PDB entry 7RDY | electron microscopy, 3.10 A resolution | chains B and F of the 8 polymer chains in the assembly

Chain B:
Name: Non-structural protein 8
From: Severe acute respiratory syndrome coronavirus 2
UniProtKB: P0DTD1 (R1AB_SARS2); residues 1-198 here correspond to UniProt positions 3943-4140 (UniProt number = residue number + 3942)
Amino-acid sequence (199 residues; row label = number of the first residue in the row; numbering starts at 0):
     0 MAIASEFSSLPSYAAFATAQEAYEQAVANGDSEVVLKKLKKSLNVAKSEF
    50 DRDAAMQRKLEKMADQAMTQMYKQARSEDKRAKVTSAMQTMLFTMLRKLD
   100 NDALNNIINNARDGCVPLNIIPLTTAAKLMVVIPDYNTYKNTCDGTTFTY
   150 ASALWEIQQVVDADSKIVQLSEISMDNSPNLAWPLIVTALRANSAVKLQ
Disordered / not traced: 0-5, 192-198
Differences from the reference sequence: initiating methionine (0)
UniProt features mapped onto this chain:
  - site: Gln198 (Cleavage)

Chain F:
Name: Helicase
From: Severe acute respiratory syndrome coronavirus 2
Notes: EC 3.6.4.12, 3.6.4.13
UniProtKB: P0DTD1 (R1AB_SARS2); residues 1-601 here correspond to UniProt positions 5325-5925 (UniProt number = residue number + 5324)
Amino-acid sequence (605 residues; each row starts with the number of its first residue; numbers below 1 keep their minus sign (Gly-3 is residue -3)):
    -3 GPHMAVGACVLCNSQTSLRCGACIRRPFLCCKCCYDHVISTSHKLVLSVN
    47 PYVCNAPGCDVTDVTQLYLGGMSYYCKSHKPPISFPLCANGQVFGLYKNT
    97 CVGSDNVTDFNAIATCDWTNAGDYILANTCTERLKLFAAETLKATEETFK
   147 LSYGIATVREVLSDRELHLSWEVGKPRPPLNRNYVFTGYRVTKNSKVQIG
   197 EYTFEKGDYGDAVVYRGTTTYKLNVGDYFVLTSHTVMPLSAPTLVPQEHY
   247 VRITGLYPTLNISDEFSSNVANYQKVGMQKYSTLQGPPGTGKSHFAIGLA
   297 LYYPSARIVYTACSHAAVDALCEKALKYLPIDKCSRIIPARARVECFDKF
   347 KVNSTLEQYVFCTVNALPETTADIVVFDEISMATNYDLSVVNARLRAKHY
   397 VYIGDPAQLPAPRTLLTKGTLEPEYFNSVCRLMKTIGPDMFLGTCRRCPA
   447 EIVDTVSALVYDNKLKAHKDKSAQCFKMFYKGVITHDVSSAINRPQIGVV
   497 REFLTRNPAWRKAVFISPYNSQNAVASKILGLPTQTVDSSQGSEYDYVIF
   547 TQTTETAHSCNVNRFNVAITRAKVGILCIMSDRDLYDKLQFTSLEIPRRN
   597 VATLQ
Disordered / not traced: -3 to 0, 591-601
Differences from the reference sequence: expression tag (-3 to 0)
Metal / ion sites: Zn2+ site 1: Cys5, Cys8, Cys26, Cys29; Zn2+ site 2: Cys16, Cys19, His33, His39; Zn2+ site 3: Cys50, Cys55, Cys72, His75; Mg2+: Ser289 (together with ADP)
Residues lining bound ligands:
  - ADP (adenosine-5'-diphosphate): Glu261, Ser264, Gly285, Thr286, Gly287, Lys288, Ser289, His290, Lys320, Lys323, Tyr324, Arg442, Arg443, Glu540
  - aluminium fluoride (AF3): Pro283, Pro284, Gly285, Thr286, Lys288, Glu375, Arg443, Gly538, Glu540, Arg567
UniProt features mapped onto this chain:
  - binding site (Zn(2+)): Cys5, Cys8, Cys16, Cys19, Cys26, Cys29, His33, His39, Cys50, Cys55, Cys72, His75
  - binding site (a ribonucleoside 5'-triphosphate): Gly282 to Ser289
  - site: Gln601 (Cleavage)

Chain B / chain F interface:
Pairs across the interface - 23 pairs, chain B then chain F:
  Met55(B) - Pro78(F)
  Met55(B) - Ser80(F)
  Leu59(B) - Ser80(F)
  Leu59(B) - Phe81(F)  hydrophobic
  Met62(B) - Gly67(F)
  Met62(B) - Ser80(F)
  Ala63(B) - Phe81(F)  hydrophobic
  Ala63(B) - Phe90(F)
  Gln65(B) - Met68(F)  hydrogen bond
  Met67(B) - Phe90(F)  hydrophobic
  Met67(B) - Gly91(F)
  Met67(B) - Leu92(F)  hydrophobic
  Met67(B) - Lys94(F)
  Gln69(B) - Met68(F)
  Met70(B) - Ser44(F)
  Met70(B) - Val45(F)  hydrophobic
  Met70(B) - Tyr48(F)
  Met70(B) - Tyr70(F)
  Met70(B) - Leu92(F)  hydrophobic
  Tyr71(B) - Leu92(F)  hydrophobic
  Tyr71(B) - Tyr93(F)
  Gln73(B) - Val45(F)
  Gln73(B) - Asn46(F)  hydrogen bond
Also at the interface, not in a pair above, chain B (13 interface residues in all): Ala66, Ala74, Glu77
Also at the interface, not in a pair above, chain F (20 interface residues in all): Ala1, Val2, Leu65, Gly66, Ile79

Overview:
The interface between chain B and chain F involves 13 residues on one side and 20 on the other; the contacts
include 2 hydrogen bonds. Among the polar pairs are Gln65(B)-Met68(F) and Gln73(B)-Asn46(F). Bound to chain F:
ADP and aluminium fluoride.
Here chain B is Non-structural protein 8 and chain F is Helicase, both from Severe acute respiratory syndrome
coronavirus 2. Entry 7RDY (SARS-CoV-2 replication-transcription complex bound to nsp13 helicase - nsp13(2)-RTC
- engaged class) was determined by electron microscopy (same publication as 7RDX, 7RDZ, 7RE0, 7RE1, 7RE2 and
7RE3).
